Entry 4PW6 (X-ray diffraction, 3.79 A resolution); this record covers chains A and C of the 4 polymer chains in the assembly.

[Chain A]
Name: E3 ubiquitin-protein ligase UHRF2
Source organism: Homo sapiens
Notes: EC 6.3.2.-
UniProtKB: Q96PU4 (UHRF2_HUMAN); residue numbers follow UniProt; this construct covers 419-648
Sequence (230 residues; row label = number of the first residue in the row):
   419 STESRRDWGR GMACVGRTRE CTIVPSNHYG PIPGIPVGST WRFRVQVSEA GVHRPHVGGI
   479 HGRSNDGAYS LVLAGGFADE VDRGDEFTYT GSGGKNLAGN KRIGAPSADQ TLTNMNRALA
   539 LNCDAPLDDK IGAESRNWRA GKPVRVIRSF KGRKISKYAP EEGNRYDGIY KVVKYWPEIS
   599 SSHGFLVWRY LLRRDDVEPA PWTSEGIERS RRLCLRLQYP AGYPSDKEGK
Not modelled in the structure: 419-440, 511-524, 643-648
UniProt features mapped onto this chain:
  - mutagenesis: Lys548 (K548R: No effect on autosumoylation)

[Chain C]
Molecule: 5hmC-containing DNA1
Sequence (12 nucleotides; each row starts with the number of its first residue):
     1 GTGATXGAAG TT
Modified residues: 5HC (2'-deoxy-5-(hydroxymethyl)cytidine 5'-(dihydrogen phosphate)) at position 6

[Chain A / chain C interface]
Residue-residue contacts - 24 pairs, chain A then chain C:
  Phe461(A) - DA8(C)  phosphate contact
  Phe461(A) - DA9(C)  phosphate contact
  Arg462(A) - DG7(C)  salt bridge to the phosphate
  Arg462(A) - DA8(C)  hydrogen bond to the phosphate
  His474(A) - DG7(C)  sugar contact
  Val475(A) - DT5(C)  base contact
  Val475(A) - 5HC_6(C)  sugar contact
  Val475(A) - DG7(C)  sugar contact
  Gly476(A) - DT5(C)  phosphate contact
  Gly476(A) - 5HC_6(C)  phosphate contact
  Gly477(A) - DT5(C)  phosphate contact
  Gly477(A) - 5HC_6(C)  hydrogen bond to the phosphate
  Ala492(A) - 5HC_6(C)  base contact
  Gly493(A) - 5HC_6(C)  base contact
  Gly494(A) - 5HC_6(C)  base contact
  Phe495(A) - 5HC_6(C)  base contact
  Glu498(A) - 5HC_6(C)  base contact
  Tyr507(A) - 5HC_6(C)  base contact
  Thr508(A) - 5HC_6(C)  base contact
  Gly509(A) - 5HC_6(C)  base contact
  Ser510(A) - DT5(C)  hydrogen bond to the phosphate
  Ser510(A) - 5HC_6(C)  phosphate contact
  Lys569(A) - DG7(C)  salt bridge to the phosphate
  Lys569(A) - DA8(C)  salt bridge to the phosphate
Also at the interface, not in a pair above, chain A (21 interface residues in all): Arg460, Ile478, Val490, Leu491, Asn532
Also at the interface, not in a pair above, chain C (6 interface residues in all): DA4

[Overview]
The interface between chain A and chain C involves 21 residues on one side and 6 on the other, with 3 hydrogen
bonds and 3 salt bridges. Among the polar pairs are Arg462(A)-DA8(C), Gly477(A)-5HC_6(C) and Ser510(A)-DT5(C).
From UniProt: one mutagenesis site on chain A.
Chain A is E3 ubiquitin-protein ligase UHRF2 (Homo sapiens) and chain C is 5hmC-containing DNA1; the
structure, structure of UHRF2-SRA in complex with a 5hmC-containing DNA, complex II, was determined by X-ray
diffraction, deposited together with 4PW5 and 4PW7.
